Entry 5C0O (X-ray diffraction, 2.62 A resolution); this record covers chains E and F of the 4 polymer chains in the assembly.

# Chain E (and F)
Name: tRNA (adenine(58)-N(1))-methyltransferase TrmI
Source organism: Thermus thermophilus (strain HB27 / ATCC BAA-163 / DSM 7039)
Notes: EC 2.1.1.220; chain F of this document is another copy of the same molecule, construct and numbering; everything in this record applies to it too
UniProt: Q8GBB2 (TRMI_THET2); residue numbers follow UniProt; this construct covers 1-255
Sequence (255 residues; numbered 1 to 255; the number before each row is that of its first residue):
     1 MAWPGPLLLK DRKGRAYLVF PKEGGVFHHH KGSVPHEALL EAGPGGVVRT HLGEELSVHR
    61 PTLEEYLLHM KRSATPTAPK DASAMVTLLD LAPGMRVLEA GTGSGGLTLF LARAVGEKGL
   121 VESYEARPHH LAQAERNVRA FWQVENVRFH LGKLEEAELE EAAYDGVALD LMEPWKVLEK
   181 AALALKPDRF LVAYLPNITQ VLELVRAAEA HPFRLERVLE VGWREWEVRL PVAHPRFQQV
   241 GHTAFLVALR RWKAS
Disordered / not traced: 1-4, 28-33, 49-54, 255 (chain F: 1-5, 28-32, 72-74, 155-160, 179-180, 254-255)
Sequence notes: engineered mutation Ala78 (Tyr in Q8GBB2)
UniProt features mapped onto this chain:
  - binding site (S-adenosyl-L-methionine): Ser104 to Leu107, Glu125, His130, Glu155, Asp170
  - mutagenesis: Asp170 (D170A: 300-fold decrease in catalytic efficiency. Increase in Km for S-adenosyl-L-methionine), Tyr194 (Y194A: 3-fold decrease in catalytic efficiency. Increase in Km for S-adenosyl-L-methionine)
Residues lining bound ligands: S-adenosylmethionine (SAM): Ala74, Thr75, Pro76, Thr77, Ala100, Gly101, Thr102, Gly103, Ser104, Gly105, Gly106, Leu107, Tyr124, Glu125, Ala126, Arg127, His130, Gly152, Lys153, Leu154, Glu155, Asp170, Leu171

# Interface between chain E and chain F
Pairs across the interface (42):
  Pro196(E) with His234(F)
  Asn197(E) with Val232(F); Ala233(F), hydrogen bond (side chain-backbone); His234(F)
  Ile198(E) with Trp226(F), hydrophobic; Ala233(F), hydrogen bond (backbone-backbone)
  Thr199(E) with Pro231(F), hydrogen bond (side chain-backbone)
  Glu220(E) with Arg224(F), salt bridge; Pro235(F)
  Arg224(E) with Glu220(F), salt bridge; Gly241(F), hydrogen bond (side chain-backbone)
  Trp226(E) with Ile198(F), hydrophobic
  Pro231(E) with Thr199(F), hydrogen bond (backbone-side chain)
  Val232(E) with Asn197(F)
  Ala233(E) with Asn197(F), hydrogen bond (backbone-side chain); Ile198(F), hydrogen bond (backbone-backbone); Thr199(F)
  His234(E) with Pro196(F); Asn197(F); His242(F)
  Pro235(E) with Glu220(F); His242(F); Phe245(F)
  Arg236(E) with Gly241(F); His242(F)
  Phe237(E) with Val240(F); Gly241(F), hydrogen bond (backbone-backbone); His242(F), hydrogen bond (backbone-backbone)
  Gln239(E) with Gln239(F); Gly241(F)
  Val240(E) with Phe237(F)
  Gly241(E) with Arg224(F); Arg236(F); Phe237(F), hydrogen bond (backbone-backbone); Gln239(F)
  His242(E) with His234(F); Pro235(F); Arg236(F); Phe237(F), hydrogen bond (backbone-backbone)
  Thr243(E) with Phe237(F)
  Phe245(E) with Trp226(F), hydrophobic; Pro235(F)
Other interface residues (no listed pair), chain E (22 interface residues in all): Leu230, Gln238
Other interface residues (no listed pair), chain F (20 interface residues in all): Thr243

# Overview
The interface between chain E and chain F involves 22 residues on one side and 20 on the other, with 11
hydrogen bonds and 2 salt bridges. Polar pairs include Glu220(E)-Arg224(F), Asn197(E)-Ala233(F) and
Thr199(E)-Pro231(F). Chain E binds S-adenosylmethionine.
Chain E and chain F are both tRNA (adenine(58)-N(1))-methyltransferase TrmI (Thermus thermophilus (strain HB27
/ ATCC BAA-163 / DSM 7039)); the structure, m1A58 tRNA methyltransferase mutant - Y78A, was determined by
X-ray diffraction together with 5C1I from the same study.
